Entry 4PSP (X-ray diffraction, 1.56 A resolution); this record covers chain A.

== Chain A ==
Molecule: Alpha-fucosidase GH29
Organism: Fusarium graminearum
UniProt: J9UN47 (J9UN47_GIBZA); residues 1-585 here correspond to UniProt positions 25-609 (UniProt number = residue number + 24)
Amino-acid sequence (585 residues; each row starts with the number of its first residue):
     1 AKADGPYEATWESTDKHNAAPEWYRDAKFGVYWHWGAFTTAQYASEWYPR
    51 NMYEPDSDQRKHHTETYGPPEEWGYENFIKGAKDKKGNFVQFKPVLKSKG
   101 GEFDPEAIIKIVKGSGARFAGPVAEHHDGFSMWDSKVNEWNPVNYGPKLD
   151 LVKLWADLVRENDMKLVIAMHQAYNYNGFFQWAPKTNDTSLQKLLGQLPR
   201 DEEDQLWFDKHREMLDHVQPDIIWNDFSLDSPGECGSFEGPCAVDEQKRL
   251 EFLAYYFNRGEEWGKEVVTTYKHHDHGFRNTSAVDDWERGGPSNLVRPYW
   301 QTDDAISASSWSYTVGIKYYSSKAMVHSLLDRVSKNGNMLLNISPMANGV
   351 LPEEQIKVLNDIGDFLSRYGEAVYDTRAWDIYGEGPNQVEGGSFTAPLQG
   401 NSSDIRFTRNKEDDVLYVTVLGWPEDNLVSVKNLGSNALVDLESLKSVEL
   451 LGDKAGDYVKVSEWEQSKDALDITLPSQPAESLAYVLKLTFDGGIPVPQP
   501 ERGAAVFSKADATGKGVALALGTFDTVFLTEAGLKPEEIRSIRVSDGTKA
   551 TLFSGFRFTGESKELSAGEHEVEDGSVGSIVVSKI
Disordered / not traced: 1-4
Disulfides: Cys235-Cys242
Glycans and other covalent adducts: N-acetylglucosamine (NAG) linked to Asn187, Asn401; glycan linked to Asn280
Bound ions: Na+: Asp15, His17, Thr281
From the paper describing this entry:
  - conformationally variable residues (order/disorder transition): Gly391 to Thr395
  - contacts within the chain: Arg289-Phe394 (cation-pi contact)

== Summary ==
Covalently linked N-acetylglucosamine: at Asn187 and Asn401. The Na+ site is built by Asp15, His17 and Thr281.
The paper reports conformational variability at Gly391; contacts within the chain involving Arg289 and Phe394.
Chain A is Alpha-fucosidase GH29 (Fusarium graminearum); the structure, Crystal Structure of GH29 family
alpha-L-fucosidase from Fusarium graminearum in the open form, was determined by X-ray diffraction, deposited
together with 4PSR and 4NI3.
